7TCO - chains A and C of the 12 polymer chains in the assembly; structure by electron microscopy, 4.19 A resolution (low resolution: residue-level contacts below are approximate; hydrogen-bond / salt-bridge calls are withheld).

Chain A:
Molecule: Envelope glycoprotein gp120
Source organism: Human immunodeficiency virus 1
UniProtKB: M4M0W3 (M4M0W3_9HIV1); the construct lacks a stretch of the UniProt sequence and is renumbered around it, so the offset changes along the chain: 35-145 = UniProt 31-141; 155-309 = UniProt 142-296; 312-321 = UniProt 297-306; 322-359 = UniProt 308-345; 1 more segments
Sequence (461 residues; row label = number of the first residue in the row; note: 12 numbers in that range are skipped by the numbering (no residue carries them; nothing is unmodelled there)):
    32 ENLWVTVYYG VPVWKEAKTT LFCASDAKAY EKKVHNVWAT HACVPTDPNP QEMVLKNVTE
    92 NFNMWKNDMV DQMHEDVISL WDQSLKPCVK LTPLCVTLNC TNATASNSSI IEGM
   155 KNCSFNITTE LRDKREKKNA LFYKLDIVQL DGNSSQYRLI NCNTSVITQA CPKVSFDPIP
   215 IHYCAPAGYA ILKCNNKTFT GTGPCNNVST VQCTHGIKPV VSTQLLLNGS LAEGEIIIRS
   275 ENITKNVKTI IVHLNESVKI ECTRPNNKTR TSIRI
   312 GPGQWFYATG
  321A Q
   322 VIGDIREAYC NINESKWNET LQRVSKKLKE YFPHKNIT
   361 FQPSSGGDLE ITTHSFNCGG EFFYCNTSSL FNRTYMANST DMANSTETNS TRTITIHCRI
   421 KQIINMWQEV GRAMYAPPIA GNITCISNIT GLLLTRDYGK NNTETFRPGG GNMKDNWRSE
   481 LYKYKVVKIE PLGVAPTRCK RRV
Disordered / not traced: 63-70, 155-156, 312, 399-408
Differences from the reference sequence: expression tag (32-34); conflict Lys-64 (Glu60 in M4M0W3), Trp-316 (Ala301 in M4M0W3), Tyr-458 (Gly443 in M4M0W3), Lys-488 (Glu473 in M4M0W3), Ile-489 (Val474 in M4M0W3), Glu-490 (Lys475 in M4M0W3), Arg-498 (Asn483 in M4M0W3), Cys-499 (Ala484 in M4M0W3), Lys-500 (Arg485 in M4M0W3)
Cystine bridges: Cys-126/Cys-196, Cys-131/Cys-157, Cys-228/Cys-239, Cys-378/Cys-445
Glycans and other covalent adducts: glycan linked to Asn-197; N-acetylglucosamine (NAG) linked to Asn-230, Asn-262, Asn-339, Asn-392
Small-molecule neighbours:
  - N-acetylglucosamine (NAG; 2-acetamido-2-deoxy-beta-D-glucopyranose), molecule 1: Val-85, Asn-229, Asn-241
  - N-acetylglucosamine (NAG), molecule 2: Thr-128, Asn-130, Ser-158, Phe-159, Asn-160

Chain C:
Molecule: CH235.12 Fab Heavy Chain
Source organism: Homo sapiens
Notes: antibody fragment or engineered binder
Sequence (225 residues; row label = number of the first residue in the row; a row labelled like 82A-82C holds insertion residues (82A, then the next letters in order)):
     1 QVRLAQYGGG VKRLGATMTL SCVASGYTFN DYYIHWVRQA PGQGFELLGY ID
   52A P
    53 ANGRPDYAGA LRERLSFYRD KSMETLYMDL
82A-82C RSL
    83 RYDDTAMYYC VRNVGTAG
100A-100E SLLHY
   101 DHWGSGSPVI VSSASTKGPS VFPLAPSSKS TSGGTAALGC LVKDYFPEPV TVSWNSGALT
   161 SGVHTFPAVL QSSGLYSLSS VVTVPSSSLG TQTYICNVNH KPSNTKVDKR VEPKSC
Disordered / not traced: 129-133

Interface between chain A and chain C:
Residue-residue contacts - 30 pairs, chain A then chain C:
  Trp-96(A) / Gly-100(C)
  Glu-275(A) / Ser-100A(C)
  Thr-278(A) / Ser-100A(C)
  Thr-278(A) / Leu-100B(C)
  Asn-280(A) / Ser-100A(C)
  Asn-280(A) / Leu-100B(C)
  Val-281(A) / Gly-100(C)
  Lys-282(A) / Tyr-33(C)
  Lys-282(A) / Thr-98(C)
  Lys-282(A) / Ala-99(C)
  Lys-282(A) / Gly-100(C)
  Lys-282(A) / Ser-100A(C)
  Lys-282(A) / Leu-100B(C)
  Ser-365(A) / Pro-57(C)
  Ser-365(A) / Arg-64(C)
  Gly-366(A) / Gly-55(C)
  Gly-367(A) / Asn-54(C)
  Gly-367(A) / Gly-55(C)
  Asp-368(A) / Asn-54(C)
  Asp-368(A) / Arg-71(C)
  Ile-371(A) / Asn-54(C)
  Ile-371(A) / Arg-56(C)
  Glu-429(A) / Asn-30(C)
  Val-430(A) / Lys-73(C)
  Thr-455(A) / Arg-56(C)
  Arg-456(A) / Asp-58(C)
  Asp-457(A) / Arg-64(C)
  Arg-467(A) / Arg-64(C)
  Gly-471(A) / Asn-54(C)
  Arg-478(A) / Ala-99(C)
Other interface residues (no listed pair), chain A (24 interface residues in all): Thr-198, Ile-277, Thr-283, Tyr-458, Asp-475
Other interface residues (no listed pair), chain C (16 interface residues in all): Ser-74

In short:
24 residues of chain A face 16 of chain C across their interface. Chain A binds N-acetylglucosamine.
N-acetylglucosamine is covalently linked to Asn-230(A), Asn-262(A), Asn-339(A) and Asn-392(A).
Chain A is Envelope glycoprotein gp120 (Human immunodeficiency virus 1) and chain C is CH235.12 Fab Heavy
Chain (Homo sapiens); the structure, Cryo-EM structure of CH235.12 in complex with HIV-1 Env trimer
CH505TF.N279K.G458Y.SOSIP.664 with high-mannose glycans, was determined by electron microscopy.
